Entry 5GNW (X-ray diffraction, 2.87 A resolution); this record covers chains C and D.

Chain C (and D):
Name: Blr0248 protein
Source organism: Bradyrhizobium diazoefficiens USDA 110
Notes: chain D of this document is another copy of the same molecule, construct and numbering; everything in this record applies to it too
Reference sequence: Q89XR0 (Q89XR0_BRADU); numbering as in UniProt (aligned over 1-272)
Amino-acid sequence (272 residues; row label = number of the first residue in the row):
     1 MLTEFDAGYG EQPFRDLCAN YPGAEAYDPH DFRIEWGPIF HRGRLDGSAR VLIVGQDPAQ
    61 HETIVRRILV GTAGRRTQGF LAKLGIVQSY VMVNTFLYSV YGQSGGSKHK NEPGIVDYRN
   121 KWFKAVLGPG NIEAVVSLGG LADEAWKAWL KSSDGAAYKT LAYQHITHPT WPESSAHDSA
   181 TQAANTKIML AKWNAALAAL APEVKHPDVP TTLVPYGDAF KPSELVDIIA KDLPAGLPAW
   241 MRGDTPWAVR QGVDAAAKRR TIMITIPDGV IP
Modified positions: Mse-1, Mse-92, Mse-189, Mse-241, Mse-263 (selenomethionine; parent Met)
Small-molecule neighbours: uracil (URA): Gly-55, Gln-56, Asp-57, Pro-58, Ala-59, Glu-62, Ile-68, Leu-69, Ala-73, Asn-94, His-168
What the authors report for this chain:
  - binding site for uracil: Gln-56, Pro-58, Ala-59, Glu-62, Leu-69, Ala-73, Asn-94
  - catalytic residues: Asp-57, His-168 (by similarity / conservation)
  - specificity-determining residues: Mse-92
  - mutagenesis - A59Y: unchanged catalytic activity on uracil containing ssDNA
  - mutagenesis - A59Y: decreased catalytic activity on xanthine
  - mutagenesis - A59Y: decreased catalytic activity on 5-hydroxymethyluracil containing ssDNAs

Interface between chain C and chain D:
Contacting residue pairs (72; chain C residue first):
  Leu-2(C) / Ala-19(D)
  Leu-2(C) / Asn-20(D)
  Thr-3(C) / Ala-19(D)
  Thr-3(C) / Tyr-21(D)
  Phe-5(C) / Tyr-9(D)
  Phe-5(C) / Arg-15(D)
  Phe-5(C) / Cys-18(D)  hydrophobic
  Phe-5(C) / Ala-19(D)
  Ala-7(C) / Ala-7(D)
  Tyr-9(C) / Phe-5(D)
  Tyr-9(C) / Ala-235(D)  hydrophobic
  Gly-10(C) / Ala-7(D)
  Arg-15(C) / Phe-5(D)  hydrogen bond (side chain-backbone)
  Arg-15(C) / Ala-7(D)
  Cys-18(C) / Ala-235(D)  hydrophobic
  Ala-19(C) / Leu-2(D)  hydrophobic
  Ala-19(C) / Thr-3(D)  hydrogen bond (backbone-backbone)
  Asn-20(C) / Mse-1(D)  hydrogen bond (side chain-backbone)
  Asn-20(C) / Leu-2(D)
  His-30(C) / Pro-272(D)
  Glu-35(C) / Pro-238(D)
  Glu-35(C) / Trp-240(D)  hydrogen bond (backbone-side chain)
  Glu-35(C) / Ile-266(D)
  Trp-36(C) / Pro-238(D)
  Trp-36(C) / Trp-240(D)  hydrophobic
  Trp-36(C) / Ile-264(D)  hydrophobic
  Trp-36(C) / Ile-266(D)  hydrophobic
  Gly-37(C) / Gly-236(D)
  Pro-38(C) / Gly-236(D)
  Phe-40(C) / Gly-236(D)
  Ile-64(C) / Ile-264(D)  hydrophobic
  Arg-66(C) / Gly-236(D)
  Arg-66(C) / Leu-237(D)
  Ala-235(C) / Tyr-9(D)  hydrophobic
  Ala-235(C) / Cys-18(D)  hydrophobic
  Ala-235(C) / Phe-40(D)
  Gly-236(C) / Gly-37(D)
  Gly-236(C) / Pro-38(D)
  Gly-236(C) / Phe-40(D)
  Gly-236(C) / Arg-66(D)
  Leu-237(C) / Arg-66(D)
  Pro-238(C) / Glu-35(D)
  Pro-238(C) / Trp-36(D)
  Trp-240(C) / Glu-35(D)  hydrogen bond (side chain-backbone)
  Trp-240(C) / Trp-36(D)  hydrophobic
  Arg-259(C) / Ile-271(D)
  Arg-260(C) / Ile-264(D)
  Arg-260(C) / Thr-265(D)
  Arg-260(C) / Ile-266(D)  hydrogen bond (backbone-backbone)
  Arg-260(C) / Ile-271(D)
  Thr-261(C) / Mse-263(D)
  Thr-261(C) / Ile-264(D)
  Ile-262(C) / Ile-262(D)
  Ile-262(C) / Mse-263(D)
  Ile-262(C) / Ile-264(D)  hydrogen bond (backbone-backbone)
  Mse-263(C) / Ile-262(D)
  Mse-263(C) / Mse-263(D)
  Ile-264(C) / Ile-64(D)  hydrophobic
  Ile-264(C) / Arg-260(D)
  Ile-264(C) / Thr-261(D)
  Ile-264(C) / Ile-262(D)  hydrogen bond (backbone-backbone)
  Thr-265(C) / Arg-260(D)
  Thr-265(C) / Thr-261(D)  hydrogen bond
  Ile-266(C) / Glu-35(D)
  Ile-266(C) / Trp-36(D)  hydrophobic
  Ile-266(C) / Arg-260(D)  hydrogen bond (backbone-backbone)
  Pro-267(C) / Arg-260(D)
  Asp-268(C) / Arg-260(D)
  Val-270(C) / Glu-35(D)
  Ile-271(C) / Glu-35(D)
  Ile-271(C) / Arg-259(D)
  Ile-271(C) / Arg-260(D)
Other interface residues (no listed pair), chain C (40 interface residues in all): Gly-8, Tyr-21, Pro-29, Mse-241, Pro-272
Other interface residues (no listed pair), chain D (39 interface residues in all): Asp-6, Gly-8, Gly-10, Pro-29, Asp-268, Val-270

Overview:
40 residues of chain C and 39 residues of chain D are in contact, with 10 hydrogen bonds. Polar contacts
include Arg-15(C)/Phe-5(D), Asn-20(C)/Mse-1(D) and Glu-35(C)/Trp-240(D). Bound to chain C: uracil. From the
paper: catalytic residues Asp-57(C) and His-168(C); A59Y of chain C reduces catalytic activity on xanthine.
Chain C and chain D are both Blr0248 protein (Bradyrhizobium diazoefficiens USDA 110); the structure, Crystal
structure of Uracil DNA glycosylase-Uracil complex from Bradyrhizobium diazoefficiens, was determined by X-ray
diffraction (same publication as 5GN3).
